3N3J - chain A; structure by X-ray diffraction, 1.50 A resolution.

# Chain A
Protein: Carbonic anhydrase 2
Organism: Homo sapiens
Notes: EC 4.2.1.1; fragment: human carbonic anhydrase II; engineered mutation(s): wt
Reference sequence: P00918 (CAH2_HUMAN); the author numbering skips numbers that UniProt does not, so the offset changes along the chain: 1-125 = UniProt 1-125; 127-261 = UniProt 126-260
Amino-acid sequence (260 residues; numbered 1 to 261; 1 number in that range is skipped by the numbering (no residue carries it; nothing is unmodelled there); the number before each row is that of its first residue):
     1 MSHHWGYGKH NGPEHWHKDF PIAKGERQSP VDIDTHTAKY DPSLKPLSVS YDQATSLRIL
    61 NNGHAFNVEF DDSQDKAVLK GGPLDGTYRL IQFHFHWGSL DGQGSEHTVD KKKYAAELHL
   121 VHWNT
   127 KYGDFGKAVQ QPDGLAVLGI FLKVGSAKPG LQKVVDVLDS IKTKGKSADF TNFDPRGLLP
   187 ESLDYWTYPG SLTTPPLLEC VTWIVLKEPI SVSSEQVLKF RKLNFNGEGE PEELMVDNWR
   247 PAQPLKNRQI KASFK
Unresolved in the structure: 1-2
Bound ions: Zn2+: His-94, His-96, His-119 (together with WWV)
Residues lining bound ligands: WWV (4-({[2-(1-methylethyl)phenyl]carbamoyl}amino)benzenesulfonamide): Gln-92, His-94, His-96, Glu-106, His-119, Val-121, Phe-131, Val-135, Val-143, Ser-197, Leu-198, Thr-199, Thr-200, Pro-202, Leu-204, Trp-209

# Overview
Ligands of chain A: compound WWV. His-94, His-96 and His-119 coordinate Zn2+.
Chain A is Carbonic anhydrase 2 (Homo sapiens); the structure, Crystal structure of human carbonic anhydrase
II in complex with a benzenesulfonamide inhibitor, was determined by X-ray diffraction together with 3N0N,
3MZC, 3N2P and 3N4B from the same study.
